7JKP - chains A and C of the 3 polymer chains in the assembly; structure by X-ray diffraction, 2.59 A resolution.

== Chain A ==
Molecule: DNA-directed primase/polymerase protein
From: Homo sapiens
Notes: EC 2.7.7.-
UniProt: Q96LW4 (PRIPO_HUMAN); numbering as in UniProt (aligned over 1-354)
Sequence (354 residues; row label = number of the first residue in the row):
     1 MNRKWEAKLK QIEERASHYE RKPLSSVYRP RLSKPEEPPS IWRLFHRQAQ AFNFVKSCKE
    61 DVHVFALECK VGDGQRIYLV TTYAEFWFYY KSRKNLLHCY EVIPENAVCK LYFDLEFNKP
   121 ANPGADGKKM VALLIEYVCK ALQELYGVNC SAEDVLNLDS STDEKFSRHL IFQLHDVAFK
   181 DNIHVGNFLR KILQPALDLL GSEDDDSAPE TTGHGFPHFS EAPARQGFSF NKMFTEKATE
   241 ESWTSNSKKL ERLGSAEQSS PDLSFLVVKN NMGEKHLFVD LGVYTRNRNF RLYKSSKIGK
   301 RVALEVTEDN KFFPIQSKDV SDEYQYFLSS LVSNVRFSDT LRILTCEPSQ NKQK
Not modelled in the structure: 15-35, 201-261, 349-354
Metal / ion sites: Ca2+: Asp114, Glu116 (together with 2'-deoxyadenosine 5'-triphosphate)
Small-molecule neighbours: 2'-deoxyadenosine 5'-triphosphate (DTP): Gly74, Arg76, Tyr100, Asp114, Glu116, Ser160, Lys165, Ser167, His169, Val283, Arg288, Asn289, Phe290, Arg291, Lys297
UniProt features mapped onto this chain:
  - binding site (substrate): Arg76, Asp114 to Glu116, Lys165 to His169, Arg288 to Arg291, Lys297
  - binding site (Mn(2+)): Asp114, Glu116
  - modified residue: Ser255 (Phosphoserine)
  - natural variant: Tyr89 (Y89D: In MYP22)
  - mutagenesis: Tyr89 (Y89F: Does not affect DNA primase activity; Y89S: Reduced DNA primase activity), Asp114 to Glu116 (In AxA; abolished DNA primase and polymerase activities), Asp114 (D114A: Abolishes DNA primase and polymerase activities), His169 (H169N: Abolishes DNA primase and polymerase activities), Asp280 (D280A: Abolished Mn(2+) DNA primase activity)
From the paper describing this entry:
  - binding site for 2'-deoxyadenosine 5'-triphosphate: Lys165, Ser167, His169, Arg288, Asn289, Phe290, Arg291, Lys297

== Chain C ==
Molecule: 17-nt DNA strand
Sequence (17 nucleotides; row label = number of the first residue in the row):
     1 CAGCGCTACC ACACCCC
Not modelled in the structure: 1
Modified residues: 8OG (8-oxo-2'-deoxy-guanosine-5'-monophosphate) at position 3

== Chain A / chain C interface ==
Contacting residue pairs - 16 pairs, chain A then chain C:
  His46(A) - DA2(C)  stacking on the base
  Arg47(A) - DA2(C)  sugar contact
  Arg47(A) - DC4(C)  salt bridge to the phosphate
  Gln48(A) - DC4(C)  hydrogen bond to the phosphate
  Gln48(A) - DG5(C)  phosphate contact
  Asp73(A) - 8OG_3(C)  hydrogen bond to the base
  Gly74(A) - 8OG_3(C)  base contact
  Gln75(A) - DA2(C)  sugar contact
  Gln75(A) - 8OG_3(C)  phosphate contact
  Arg76(A) - 8OG_3(C)  hydrogen bond to the sugar
  Tyr78(A) - 8OG_3(C)  hydrogen bond to the phosphate
  Tyr78(A) - DC4(C)  sugar contact
  Thr285(A) - DC6(C)  sugar contact
  Arg286(A) - DG5(C)  sugar contact
  Arg286(A) - DC6(C)  salt bridge to the phosphate
  Asn287(A) - DG5(C)  hydrogen bond to the phosphate

== In short ==
The interface between chain A and chain C involves 11 residues on one side and 5 on the other, with 5 hydrogen
bonds, 2 salt bridges and 1 aromatic stacking contact. Among the polar pairs are Asp73(A)-8OG_3(C),
Arg76(A)-8OG_3(C) and Gln48(A)-DC4(C). The paper reports a binding site for 2'-deoxyadenosine 5'-triphosphate
at Lys165(A), Ser167(A) and His169(A) among others.
Chain A is DNA-directed primase/polymerase protein (Homo sapiens) and chain C is a 17-nt DNA strand; the
structure, Human PrimPol misinserting dATP opposite the 8-oxoguanine lesion, was determined by X-ray
diffraction together with 7JK1, 7JKL, 7JL8 and 7JLG from the same study.
